PDB entry 8WBY | electron microscopy, 3.18 A resolution | chains B and C of the 4 polymer chains in the assembly

== Chain B (and C) ==
Molecule: Angiotensin-converting enzyme 2
From: Homo sapiens
Notes: chain C of this document is another copy of the same molecule, construct and numbering; everything in this record applies to it too
UniProtKB: Q9BYF1 (ACE2_HUMAN); numbering as in UniProt (aligned over 1-805)
Sequence (817 residues; each row starts with the number of its first residue):
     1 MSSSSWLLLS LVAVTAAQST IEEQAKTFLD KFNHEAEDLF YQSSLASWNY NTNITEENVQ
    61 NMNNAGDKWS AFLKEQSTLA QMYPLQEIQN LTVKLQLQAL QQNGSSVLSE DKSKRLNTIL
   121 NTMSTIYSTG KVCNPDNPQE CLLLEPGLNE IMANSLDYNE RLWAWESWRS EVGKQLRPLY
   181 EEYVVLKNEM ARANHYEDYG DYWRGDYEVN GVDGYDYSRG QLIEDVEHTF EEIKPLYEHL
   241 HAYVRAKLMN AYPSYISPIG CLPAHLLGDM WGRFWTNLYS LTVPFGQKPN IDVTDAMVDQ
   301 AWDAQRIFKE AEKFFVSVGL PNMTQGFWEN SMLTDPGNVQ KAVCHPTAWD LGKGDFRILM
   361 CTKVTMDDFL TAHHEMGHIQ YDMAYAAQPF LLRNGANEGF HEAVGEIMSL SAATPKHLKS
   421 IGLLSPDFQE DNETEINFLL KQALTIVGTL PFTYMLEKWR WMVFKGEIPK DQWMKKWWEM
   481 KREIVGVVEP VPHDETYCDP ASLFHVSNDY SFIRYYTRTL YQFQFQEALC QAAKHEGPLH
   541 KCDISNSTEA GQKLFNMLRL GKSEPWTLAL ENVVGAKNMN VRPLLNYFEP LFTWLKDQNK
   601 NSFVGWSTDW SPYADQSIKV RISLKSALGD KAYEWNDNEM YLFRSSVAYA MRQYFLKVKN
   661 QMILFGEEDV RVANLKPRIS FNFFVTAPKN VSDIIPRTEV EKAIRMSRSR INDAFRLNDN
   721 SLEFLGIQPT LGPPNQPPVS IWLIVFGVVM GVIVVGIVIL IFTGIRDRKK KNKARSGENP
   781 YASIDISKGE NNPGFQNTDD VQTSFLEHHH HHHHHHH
Unresolved in the structure: 1-19, 769-817
Cystine bridges: Cys-133/Cys-141, Cys-344/Cys-361, Cys-530/Cys-542
Covalently attached groups: N-acetylglucosamine (NAG) linked to Asn-53, Asn-90, Asn-103, Asn-322, Asn-432, Asn-690
Construct notes: expression tag (806-817)
UniProt features mapped onto this chain:
  - region: Asp-30 to Tyr-41 (Interaction with SARS-CoV spike glycoprotein), Met-82 to Pro-84 (Interaction with SARS-CoV spike glycoprotein), Lys-353 to Arg-357 (Interaction with SARS-CoV spike glycoprotein), Arg-652 to Lys-659 (Essential for cleavage by ADAM17), Arg-697 to Arg-716 (Essential for cleavage by TMPRSS11D and TMPRSS2)
  - motif: Glu-778 to Ile-786 (LIR), Tyr-781 to Asp-785 (SH2-binding), Tyr-781 to Ile-784 (Endocytic sorting signal), Asn-792 to Phe-795 (PTB), Thr-803 to Phe-805 (PDZ-binding)
  - active site: Glu-375 (Proton acceptor), His-505 (Proton donor)
  - binding site (chloride): Arg-169, Trp-477, Lys-481
  - binding site (substrate): Arg-273, His-345, Pro-346, Tyr-515
  - binding site (Zn(2+)): His-374, His-378, Glu-402
  - modified residue: Tyr-781 (Phosphotyrosine), Ser-783 (Phosphoserine)
  - glycosylation (N-linked (GlcNAc...) asparagine): Asn-53, Asn-90, Asn-103, Asn-322, Asn-432, Asn-546, Asn-690
  - cross-link: Lys-788 (Glycyl lysine isopeptide (Lys-Gly) (interchain with G-Cter in ubiquitin))
  - mutagenesis: Ser-19 (S19P: Increases slightly the interaction with RBD domain of SARS-CoV-2 spike protein), Gln-24 to Lys-26 (Slightly inhibits interaction with SARS-CoV spike glycoprotein), Gln-24 (Q24T: Increases slightly the interaction with RBD domain of SARS-CoV-2 spike protein), Ala-25 (A25V: Increases slightly the interaction with RBD domain of SARS-CoV-2 spike protein), Thr-27 (T27Y: Increases slightly the interaction with RBD domain of SARS-CoV-2 spike protein. In sACE2.v2.2; increases interaction with RBD domain of SARS-CoV-2 spike protein ...), Leu-29 (L29F: Increases slightly the interaction with RBD domain of SARS-CoV-2 spike protein), Lys-31 (K31D: Abolishes interaction with SARS-CoV spike glycoprotein; K31Y: Increases slightly the interaction with RBD domain of SARS-CoV-2 spike protein), Asn-33 (N33D: Increases slightly the interaction with RBD domain of SARS-CoV-2 spike protein), His-34 (H34A: Increases slightly the interaction with RBD domain of SARS-CoV-2 spike protein), Glu-37 (E37A: No effect on interaction with SARS-CoV spike glycoprotein), Asp-38 (D38A: No effect on interaction with SARS-CoV spike glycoprotein), Leu-39 (L39R: Increases slightly the interaction with RBD domain of SARS-CoV-2 spike protein), 50 further mutagenesis entries in UniProt

== Interface between chain B and chain C ==
Residue-residue contacts (46):
  Ile-126(B) with Gln-139(C)
  Thr-129(B) with Gln-139(C)
  Gln-139(B) with Ile-126(C); Thr-129(C); Gln-175(C), hydrogen bond
  Gln-175(B) with Gln-139(C), hydrogen bond
  Asn-636(B) with Gln-653(C)
  Asp-637(B) with Met-662(C)
  Asn-638(B) with Tyr-649(C); Arg-652(C); Gln-653(C), hydrogen bond; Leu-656(C)
  Glu-639(B) with Tyr-649(C), hydrogen bond; Gln-653(C), hydrogen bond; Arg-710(C), salt bridge
  Tyr-641(B) with Ser-645(C); Ala-648(C); Arg-652(C); Gly-666(C); Glu-667(C), hydrogen bond (side chain-backbone)
  Ser-645(B) with Tyr-641(C); Ser-645(C)
  Ala-648(B) with Tyr-641(C)
  Tyr-649(B) with Asn-638(C); Glu-639(C), hydrogen bond
  Arg-652(B) with Asn-638(C); Tyr-641(C)
  Gln-653(B) with Asn-636(C); Asn-638(C), hydrogen bond; Glu-639(C)
  Leu-656(B) with Asn-636(C); Asn-638(C)
  Met-662(B) with Asp-637(C)
  Gly-666(B) with Tyr-641(C)
  Glu-667(B) with Tyr-641(C), hydrogen bond (backbone-side chain)
  Ser-709(B) with Arg-716(C), hydrogen bond
  Arg-710(B) with Tyr-633(C); Glu-639(C), salt bridge; Leu-642(C); Ala-714(C), hydrogen bond (side chain-backbone); Phe-715(C)
  Asp-713(B) with Asp-713(C); Arg-716(C), salt bridge
  Ala-714(B) with Arg-710(C), hydrogen bond (backbone-side chain)
  Phe-715(B) with Arg-710(C)
  Arg-716(B) with Asp-713(C)
Other interface residues (no listed pair), chain B (30 interface residues in all): Gly-130, Pro-138, Tyr-633, Leu-642, Lys-657, Phe-665
Other interface residues (no listed pair), chain C (29 interface residues in all): Gly-130, Pro-138, Lys-657, Phe-665

== Summary ==
Chain B and chain C form an interface of 30 and 29 residues respectively, with 12 hydrogen bonds and 3 salt
bridges. Polar contacts include Glu-639(B)/Arg-710(C), Asp-713(B)/Arg-716(C) and Gln-139(B)/Gln-175(C).
N-acetylglucosamine is covalently linked to Asn-53(B), Asn-90(B), Asn-103(B), Asn-322(B), Asn-432(B) and
Asn-690(B).
Both chains are Angiotensin-converting enzyme 2 (Homo sapiens). Entry 8WBY (Cryo-EM structure of ACE2-B0AT1
complex with JX98) was determined by electron microscopy (same publication as 8WBZ).
